PDB entry 9D3I | electron microscopy, 3.11 A resolution | chains B and C of the 10 polymer chains in the assembly

Chain B:
Protein: Proteasome subunit alpha type-2
Source organism: Saccharomyces cerevisiae
Reference sequence: P23639 (PSA2_YEAST); residue numbers follow UniProt; this construct covers 1-250
Chain sequence (250 residues; numbered 1 to 250; the number before each row is that of its first residue):
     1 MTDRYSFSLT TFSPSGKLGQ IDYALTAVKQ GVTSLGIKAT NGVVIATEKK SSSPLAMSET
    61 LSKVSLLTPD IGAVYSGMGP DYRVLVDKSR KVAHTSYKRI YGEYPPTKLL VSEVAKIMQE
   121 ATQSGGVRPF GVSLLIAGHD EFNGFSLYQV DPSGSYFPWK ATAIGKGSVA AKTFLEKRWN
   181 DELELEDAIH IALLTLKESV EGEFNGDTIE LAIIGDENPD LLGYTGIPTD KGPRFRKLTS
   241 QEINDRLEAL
Disordered / not traced: 1-3
UniProt features mapped onto this chain:
  - cross-link: K108 (Glycyl lysine isopeptide (Lys-Gly) (interchain with G-Cter in ubiquitin))

Chain C:
Protein: Proteasome subunit alpha type-3
Source organism: Saccharomyces cerevisiae
Reference sequence: P23638 (PSA3_YEAST); residues 1-258 here = UniProt positions 1-258
Chain sequence (258 residues; numbered 1 to 258; the number before each row is that of its first residue):
     1 MGSRRYDSRT TIFSPEGRLY QVEYALESIS HAGTAIGIMA SDGIVLAAER KVTSTLLEQD
    61 TSTEKLYKLN DKIAVAVAGL TADAEILINT ARIHAQNYLK TYNEDIPVEI LVRRLSDIKQ
   121 GYTQHGGLRP FGVSFIYAGY DDRYGYQLYT SNPSGNYTGW KAISVGANTS AAQTLLQMDY
   181 KDDMKVDDAI ELALKTLSKT TDSSALTYDR LEFATIRKGA NDGEVYQKIF KPQEIKDILV
   241 KTGITKKDED EEADEDMK
Disordered / not traced: 1-12, 246-258
UniProt features mapped onto this chain:
  - cross-link (Glycyl lysine isopeptide (Lys-Gly)): K100 (interchain with G-Cter in ubiquitin), K199 (interchain with G-Cter in ubiquitin), K231 (interchain with G-Cter in ubiquitin)

Interface between chain B and chain C:
Contacting residue pairs (45; chain B residue first):
  S6(B) - F13(C)  hydrogen bond (side chain-backbone)
  S8(B) - F13(C)
  S8(B) - G126(C)
  S8(B) - G127(C)
  T10(B) - R129(C)
  T11(B) - Q21(C)
  F12(B) - Q21(C)  hydrogen bond (backbone-side chain)
  F12(B) - Y24(C)
  F12(B) - S28(C)
  F12(B) - R129(C)
  F12(B) - P130(C)
  S13(B) - Y24(C)
  P14(B) - Y24(C)  hydrophobic
  P14(B) - E27(C)
  S15(B) - E27(C)
  S15(B) - H31(C)
  G16(B) - Y24(C)
  G16(B) - S28(C)  hydrogen bond (backbone-side chain)
  L18(B) - L80(C)  hydrophobic
  L18(B) - R129(C)
  K38(B) - E58(C)  salt bridge
  Q119(B) - A82(C)
  Q119(B) - D83(C)  hydrogen bond
  Q119(B) - I86(C)
  Q119(B) - R129(C)
  T122(B) - R129(C)  hydrogen bond (backbone-side chain)
  Q123(B) - Y122(C)
  Q123(B) - L128(C)
  Q123(B) - F131(C)
  S124(B) - G127(C)
  G125(B) - G127(C)  hydrogen bond (backbone-backbone)
  S153(B) - A82(C)
  G154(B) - A82(C)
  Y156(B) - E85(C)  hydrogen bond
  F157(B) - L57(C)  hydrophobic
  P158(B) - L57(C)
  P158(B) - E58(C)  hydrogen bond (backbone-backbone)
  P158(B) - T61(C)
  W159(B) - L56(C)
  K160(B) - T55(C)
  K160(B) - L56(C)  hydrogen bond (backbone-backbone)
  K160(B) - E58(C)
  A161(B) - L56(C)
  E176(B) - T55(C)  hydrogen bond
  E176(B) - L56(C)
Also at the interface, not in a pair above, chain B (31 interface residues in all): F7, K116, S155, K172, L175, W179
Also at the interface, not in a pair above, chain C (29 interface residues in all): A25, S54, S62, E64, T81, G132

In short:
31 residues of chain B face 29 of chain C across their interface, with 10 hydrogen bonds and 1 salt bridge.
Polar contacts include K38(B)-E58(C), S6(B)-F13(C) and F12(B)-Q21(C).
Chain B is Proteasome subunit alpha type-2 and chain C is Proteasome subunit alpha type-3, both from
Saccharomyces cerevisiae; the structure, Proteasome core particle assembly intermediate 5-alpha/4-beta/Ump1
purified from Saccharomyces cerevisiae, was determined by electron microscopy.
